Entry 7T6V (electron microscopy, 3.10 A resolution); this record covers chains R and L of the 6 polymer chains in the assembly.

Chain R:
Molecule: N-formyl peptide receptor 2
From: Homo sapiens
Reference sequence: P25090 (FPR2_HUMAN); residue numbers follow UniProt; this construct covers 1-342
Amino-acid sequence (390 residues; each row starts with the number of its first residue; numbers below 1 keep their minus sign (Asp-47 is residue -47)):
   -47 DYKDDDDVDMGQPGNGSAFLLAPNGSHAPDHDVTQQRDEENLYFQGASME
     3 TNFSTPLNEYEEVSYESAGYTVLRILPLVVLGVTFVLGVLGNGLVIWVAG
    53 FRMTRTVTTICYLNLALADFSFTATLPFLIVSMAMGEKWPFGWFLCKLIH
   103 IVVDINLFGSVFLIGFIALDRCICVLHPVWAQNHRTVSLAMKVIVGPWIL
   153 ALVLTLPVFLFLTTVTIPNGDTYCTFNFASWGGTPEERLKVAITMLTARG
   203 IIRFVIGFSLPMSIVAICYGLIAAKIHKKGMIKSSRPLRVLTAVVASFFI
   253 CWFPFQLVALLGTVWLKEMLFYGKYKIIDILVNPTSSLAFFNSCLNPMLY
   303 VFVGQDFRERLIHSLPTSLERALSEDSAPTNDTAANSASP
Disordered / not traced: -47 to 19, 318-342
Construct notes: expression tag (-47 to 0)
Disulfides: Cys98-Cys176
UniProt features mapped onto this chain:
  - glycosylation: Asn4 (N-linked (GlcNAc...) asparagine)
Reported in the primary citation:
  - contacts within the chain: Tyr64-Arg123 (hydrogen bond), Asp106-Arg201 (salt bridge), Arg123-Tyr221 (hydrogen bond)
  - binding site for Synthetic peptide (chain L): Leu81, Val105, Asp106, Leu109, Phe110, Val113, Arg201, Arg205, Trp254, Phe292
  - mutagenesis - D106A: decreased signaling in response to CGEN-885A
  - mutagenesis - R201A, R205A: unchanged signaling in response to CGEN-885A

Chain L:
Molecule: Synthetic peptide
Amino-acid sequence (5 residues; each row starts with the number of its first residue):
     1 MLFII
Modified / non-standard residues: Met1 (N-formylmethionine; FME)

How chain R and chain L interact:
Contacting residue pairs (22; chain R residue first):
  Leu81(R) with Leu2(L), hydrophobic
  Glu89(R) with Ile4(L)
  His102(R) with Leu2(L); Ile4(L)
  Val105(R) with Leu2(L), hydrophobic
  Asp106(R) with Met1(L), hydrogen bond (side chain-backbone); Leu2(L), hydrogen bond (side chain-backbone)
  Leu109(R) with Met1(L)
  Phe110(R) with Met1(L)
  Cys176(R) with Ile4(L)
  Leu198(R) with Ile5(L), hydrophobic
  Arg201(R) with Met1(L); Leu2(L), hydrogen bond (side chain-backbone)
  Arg205(R) with Met1(L), hydrogen bond (side chain-backbone); Leu2(L), hydrogen bond (side chain-backbone); Phe3(L)
  Trp254(R) with Met1(L)
  Phe257(R) with Met1(L)
  Gln258(R) with Met1(L)
  Leu268(R) with Ile5(L), hydrophobic
  Val284(R) with Phe3(L), hydrophobic
  Phe292(R) with Leu2(L), hydrophobic
Also at the interface, not in a pair above, chain R (24 interface residues in all): Val113, Phe178, Gly209, Ala261, Gly264, Met271, Leu272

In short:
Chain R and chain L form an interface of 24 and 5 residues respectively; the contacts include 5 hydrogen
bonds. Polar contacts include Asp106(R)-Met1(L), Asp106(R)-Leu2(L) and Arg201(R)-Leu2(L). The paper reports a
binding site for Synthetic peptide (chain L) at Leu81(R), Val105(R) and Asp106(R) among others; D106A of chain
R reduces signaling in response to CGEN-885A; 3 substitutions were tested in all.
Here chain R is N-formyl peptide receptor 2 (Homo sapiens) and chain L is Synthetic peptide. Entry 7T6V
(Structure of the human FPR2-Gi complex with fMLFII) was determined by electron microscopy, deposited together
with 7T6S, 7T6T and 7T6U.
